Entry 4A54 (solution NMR); this record covers chains A and B.

[Chain A]
Name: EDC3
From: Schizosaccharomyces pombe
Notes: fragment: lsm, residues 1-94
UniProtKB: O94752 (YBSB_SCHPO); numbering as in UniProt (aligned over 1-94)
Chain sequence (96 residues; numbered -1 to 94; the number before each row is that of its first residue; numbers below 1 keep their minus sign (Met-1 is residue -1)):
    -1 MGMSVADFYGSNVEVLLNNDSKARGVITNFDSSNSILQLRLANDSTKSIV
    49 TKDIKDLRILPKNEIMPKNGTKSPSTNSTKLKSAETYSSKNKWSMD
Construct notes: expression tag (-1 to 0)

[Chain B]
Name: mRNA decapping complex subunit 2
From: Schizosaccharomyces pombe
Notes: EC 3.-.-.-; fragment: hlm1, residues 242-291
UniProtKB: O13828 (DCP2_SCHPO); residues 242-291 here = UniProt positions 242-291
Chain sequence (52 residues; row label = number of the first residue in the row):
   240 GATTKEKNISVDVDADASSQLLSLLKSSTAPSDLATPQPSTFPQPPVESH
   290 SS
Construct notes: expression tag (240-241)
Reported in the primary citation:
  - mutagenesis - L260A/L264A: abolished binding to Scd6
  - conformationally variable residues (order/disorder transition): Ser257 to Ser266
  - mutagenesis - L260A/L264A: abolished catalytic activity

[Interface between chain A and chain B]
Contacting residue pairs (7):
  Met1(A) - Leu263(B)
  Phe6(A) - Leu260(B)
  Phe28(A) - Leu264(B)
  Asp54(A) - Leu261(B)
  Leu55(A) - Leu261(B)
  Leu55(A) - Leu264(B)
  Ile57(A) - Ser257(B)
Also at the interface, not in a pair above, chain A (10 interface residues in all): Thr49, Ile52, Lys53, Arg56
From the paper, about this interface:
  - interface residues, chain A: Phe6(A), Phe28(A), Thr49(A), Ile52(A), Asp54(A), Leu55(A), Ile57(A)
  - interface residues, chain B: Ser257(B), Leu260(B), Leu261(B), Leu264(B)
  - hot spots on chain B (mutagenesis) - L260A, L264A: decreased binding to EDC3 (chain A)

[In short]
Chain A and chain B form an interface of 10 and 5 residues respectively. From the paper: L260A and L264A of
chain B reduce binding to EDC3 (chain A); interface residues Phe6(A), Phe28(A) and Ser257(B) among others.
Chain A is EDC3 and chain B is mRNA decapping complex subunit 2, both from Schizosaccharomyces pombe; the
structure, Structural basis of the Dcp1:Dcp2 mRNA decapping complex activation by Edc3 and Scd6, was
determined by solution NMR.
